Entry 8KE4 (X-ray diffraction, 1.75 A resolution); this record covers chain A.

== Chain A ==
Molecule: Pyrrolysine--tRNA ligase
Organism: Methanosarcina mazei
Notes: EC 6.1.1.26; fragment: C-terminus domain
UniProt: A0A0F8JXW8 (A0A0F8JXW8_METMZ); numbering as in UniProt (aligned over 185-454)
Amino-acid sequence (277 residues; each row starts with the number of its first residue):
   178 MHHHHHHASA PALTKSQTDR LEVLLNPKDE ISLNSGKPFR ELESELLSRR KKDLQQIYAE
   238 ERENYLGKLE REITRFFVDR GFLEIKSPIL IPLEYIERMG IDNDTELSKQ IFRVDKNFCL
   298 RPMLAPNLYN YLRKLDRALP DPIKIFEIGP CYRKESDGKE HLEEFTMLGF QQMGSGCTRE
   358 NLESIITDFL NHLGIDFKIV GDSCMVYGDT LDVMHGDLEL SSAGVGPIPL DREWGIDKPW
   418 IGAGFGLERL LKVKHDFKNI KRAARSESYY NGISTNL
Unresolved in the structure: 178-187, 380-384
Differences from the reference sequence: expression tag (178-184); engineered mutation Gly346 (Asn in A0A0F8JXW8), Gln348 (Cys in A0A0F8JXW8), Gly401 (Val in A0A0F8JXW8)
Metal / ion sites: Mg2+: Glu396, Ser399 (together with AMP-PNP)
Residues lining bound ligands:
  - AMP-PNP (ANP; phosphoaminophosphonic acid-adenylate ester): Arg330, Glu332, Glu337, His338, Leu339, Phe342, Met344, Glu396, Leu397, Ser398, Ser399, Gly421, Phe422, Gly423, Arg426, Ile437
  - FXF ((2R)-2-azanyl-3-(3-bromophenyl)propanoic acid): Met300, Leu301, Ala302, Leu305, Arg330, Met344, Gly346, Phe347, Gln348, Ser399, Ala400, Gly401, Trp417, Gly419, Ala420, Gly421
From the paper describing this entry:
  - mutagenesis - N346G/C348Q/V401G: increased catalytic activity on D- and LFAs (proposed by the authors, not directly observed)

== Summary ==
Chain A binds AMP-PNP and compound FXF. Glu396 and Ser399 form the Mg2+ site. The paper reports that
N346G/C348Q/V401G increase catalytic activity on D- and LFAs.
Chain A is Pyrrolysine--tRNA ligase (Methanosarcina mazei); the structure, PylRS C-terminus domain mutant
bound with D-3-bromophenylalanine and AMPNP, was determined by X-ray diffraction together with 8KE1, 8KE2,
8KE3, 8KE5 and 8KE6 from the same study.
